Entry 9GO6 (electron microscopy, 2.90 A resolution); this record covers chains E and S of the 50 polymer chains in the assembly.

== Chain E ==
Protein: Flagellar hook-associated protein 1
Source organism: Salmonella enterica
UniProtKB: P0A1J6 (FLGK_SALTI); numbering as in UniProt (aligned over 1-553)
Chain sequence (553 residues; numbered 1 to 553; the number before each row is that of its first residue):
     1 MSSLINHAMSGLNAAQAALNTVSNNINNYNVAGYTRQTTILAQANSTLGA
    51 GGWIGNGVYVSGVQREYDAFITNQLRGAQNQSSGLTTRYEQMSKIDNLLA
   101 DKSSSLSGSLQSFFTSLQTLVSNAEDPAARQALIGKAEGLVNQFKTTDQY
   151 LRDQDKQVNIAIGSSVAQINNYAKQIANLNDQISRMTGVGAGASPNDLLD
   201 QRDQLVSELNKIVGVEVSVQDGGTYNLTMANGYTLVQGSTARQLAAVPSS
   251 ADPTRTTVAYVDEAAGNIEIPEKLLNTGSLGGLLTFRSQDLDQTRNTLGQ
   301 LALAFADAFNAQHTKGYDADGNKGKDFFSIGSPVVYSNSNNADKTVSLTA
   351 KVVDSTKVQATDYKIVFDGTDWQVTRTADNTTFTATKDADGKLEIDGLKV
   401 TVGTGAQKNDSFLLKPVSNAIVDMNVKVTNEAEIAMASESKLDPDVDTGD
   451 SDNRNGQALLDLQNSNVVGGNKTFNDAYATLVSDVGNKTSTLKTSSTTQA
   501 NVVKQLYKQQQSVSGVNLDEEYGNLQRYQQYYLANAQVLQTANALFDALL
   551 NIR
Not modelled in the structure: 1, 552-553
From the paper describing this entry:
  - mutagenesis - D519R, D519S: unchanged localization

== Chain S ==
Protein: Flagellar hook-associated protein
Source organism: Salmonella enterica
UniProtKB: A0A0W3L1H3 (A0A0W3L1H3_SALER); residues 1-317 here = UniProt positions 1-317
Chain sequence (317 residues; each row starts with the number of its first residue):
     1 MRISTQMMYEQNMSGITNSQAEWMKLGEQMSTGKRVTNPSDDPIAASQAV
    51 VLSQAQAQNSQYALARTFATQKVSLEESVLSQVTTAIQTAQEKIVYAGNG
   101 TLSDDDRASLATDLQGIRDQLMNLANSTDGNGRYIFAGYKTEAAPFDQAT
   151 GGYHGGEKSVTQQVDSARTMVIGHTGAQIFNSITSNAVPEPDGSDSEKNL
   201 FVMLDTAIAALKTPVEGNNVEKEKAAAAIDKTNRGLKNSLNNVLTVRAEL
   251 GTQLSELSTLDSLGSDRALGQKLQMSNLVDVDWNSVISSYVMQQAALQAS
   301 YKTFTDMQGMSLFQLNR
Not modelled in the structure: 1-5
From the paper describing this entry:
  - mutagenesis - I44S/L260S: decreased stability in response to 40x shearing

== Chain E / chain S interface ==
Residue-residue contacts (64):
  Tyr29(E) - Gln6(S)
  Asp96(E) - Asn38(S)  hydrogen bond
  Asp96(E) - Pro39(S)
  Leu99(E) - Pro39(S)  hydrophobic
  Ala100(E) - Thr37(S)
  Lys102(E) - Lys34(S)
  Ser105(E) - Val50(S)
  Gln111(E) - Ser53(S)
  Gln111(E) - Gln54(S)  hydrogen bond (side chain-backbone)
  Gln111(E) - Ala57(S)
  Thr115(E) - Gln61(S)  hydrogen bond
  Gln118(E) - Gln61(S)
  Gln118(E) - Leu64(S)
  Gln118(E) - Ala65(S)
  Val121(E) - Gln162(S)
  Ser122(E) - Phe68(S)
  Glu125(E) - Arg133(S)  salt bridge
  Lys441(E) - Glu142(S)
  Val446(E) - Lys140(S)  hydrogen bond (backbone-side chain)
  Asp447(E) - Tyr139(S)
  Asp447(E) - Lys140(S)
  Asp447(E) - Glu157(S)
  Thr448(E) - Lys140(S)  hydrogen bond (backbone-side chain)
  Gly449(E) - Tyr139(S)
  Gly449(E) - Glu142(S)
  Asp450(E) - Tyr139(S)  hydrogen bond (backbone-backbone)
  Asp450(E) - Thr141(S)  hydrogen bond
  Asp450(E) - Glu142(S)  hydrogen bond (side chain-backbone)
  Ser451(E) - Tyr139(S)
  Asp452(E) - Tyr139(S)
  Asn453(E) - Tyr139(S)  hydrogen bond
  Asn453(E) - Thr161(S)  hydrogen bond (side chain-backbone)
  Asn453(E) - Gln162(S)  hydrogen bond
  Arg454(E) - Tyr139(S)
  Arg454(E) - Lys158(S)
  Gln457(E) - Gln162(S)  hydrogen bond
  Gln457(E) - Gln163(S)  hydrogen bond
  Leu460(E) - Gln61(S)
  Asp461(E) - Gln163(S)  hydrogen bond
  Gln463(E) - Gln54(S)  hydrogen bond
  Gln463(E) - Gln58(S)
  Gln463(E) - Gln61(S)
  Asn464(E) - Gln58(S)  hydrogen bond
  Asn464(E) - Tyr62(S)
  Asn475(E) - Val50(S)
  Asn475(E) - Gln54(S)
  Ala479(E) - Val50(S)  hydrophobic
  Val482(E) - Val50(S)  hydrophobic
  Ser483(E) - Ser47(S)
  Gly486(E) - Pro43(S)
  Thr489(E) - Ser40(S)
  Ser490(E) - Ser40(S)
  Lys493(E) - Ser40(S)  hydrogen bond
  Lys493(E) - Asp41(S)  salt bridge
  Tyr507(E) - Glu10(S)
  Val516(E) - Gln6(S)
  Asn517(E) - Gln6(S)
  Asn517(E) - Met7(S)
  Leu518(E) - Leu315(S)  hydrophobic
  Asp519(E) - Gln314(S)
  Tyr522(E) - Gln314(S)
  Tyr522(E) - Leu315(S)
  Tyr522(E) - Arg317(S)  hydrogen bond
  Gln526(E) - Arg317(S)
Also at the interface, not in a pair above, chain E (48 interface residues in all): Ser107, Phe114, Thr119, Asn123, Tyr478, Asn487
Also at the interface, not in a pair above, chain S (35 interface residues in all): Val51

== Overview ==
The interface between chain E and chain S involves 48 residues on one side and 35 on the other, with 18
hydrogen bonds and 2 salt bridges. Polar pairs include Glu125(E)-Arg133(S), Lys493(E)-Asp41(S) and
Asp96(E)-Asn38(S). The paper reports that I44S/L260S of chain S reduce stability in response to 40x shearing;
D519R and D519S of chain E leave localization unchanged.
Chain E is Flagellar hook-associated protein 1 and chain S is Flagellar hook-associated protein, both from
Salmonella enterica; the structure, Salmonella hook-filament junction complex, was determined by electron
microscopy together with 9GNZ and 9GSX from the same study.
